5JR1 - chains H and L; structure by X-ray diffraction, 1.60 A resolution.

[Chain H]
Molecule: 10E8 heavy chain
From: Homo sapiens
Amino-acid sequence (236 residues; row label = number of the first residue in the row; a row labelled like 52A-52C holds insertion residues (52A, then the next letters in order)):
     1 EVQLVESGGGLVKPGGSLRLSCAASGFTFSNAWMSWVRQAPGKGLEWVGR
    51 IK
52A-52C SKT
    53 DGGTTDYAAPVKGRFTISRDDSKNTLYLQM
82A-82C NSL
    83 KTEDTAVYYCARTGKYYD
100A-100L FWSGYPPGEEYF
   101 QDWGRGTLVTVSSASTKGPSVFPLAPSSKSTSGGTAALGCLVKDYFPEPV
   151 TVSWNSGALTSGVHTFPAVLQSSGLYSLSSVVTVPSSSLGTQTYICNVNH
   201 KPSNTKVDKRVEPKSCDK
Not modelled in the structure: 128-132, 215-218
Disulfide bonds: Cys22-Cys92, Cys140-Cys196
Ion coordination: Zn2+: Asp100, Glu100I (shared with His31(L) of chain L)

[Chain L]
Molecule: 10E8 mature light chain
From: Homo sapiens
Amino-acid sequence (215 residues; each row starts with the number of its first residue; note: 2 numbers in that range are skipped by the numbering (no residue carries them; nothing is unmodelled there); a row labelled like 95A-95C holds insertion residues (95A, then the next letters in order)):
     1 SYELTQETG
    11 VSVALGRTVTITCRGDSLRSHYASWYQKKPGQAPILLFYGKNNRPSGVPD
    61 RFSGSASGNRASLTISGAQAEDDAEYYCSSRDKSG
95A-95C SRL
    96 SVFGGGTKLTV
  106A L
   107 SQPKAAPSVTLFPP
   122 SSEELQANKATLVCLISDFYPGAVTVAWKADSSPVKAGVETTTPSKQSNN
   172 KYAASSYLSLTPEQWKSHRSYSCQVTHEGSTVEKTVAPTECS
Not modelled in the structure: 1, 211-213
Disulfide bonds: Cys23-Cys88, Cys135-Cys194
Ion coordination: Zn2+ site 1: His31 (shared with Glu100I(H), Asp100(H) of chain H); Zn2+ site 2: Asp60, His198

[Interface between chain H and chain L]
Residue-residue contacts (78; chain H residue first):
  Gln39(H) with Tyr87(L), hydrogen bond
  Lys43(H) with Tyr2(L)
  Gly44(H) with Tyr2(L)
  Leu45(H) with Tyr87(L), hydrophobic; Phe98(L)
  Trp47(H) with Leu95C(L), hydrophobic; Ser96(L)
  Arg50(H) with Arg95B(L), hydrogen bond (side chain-backbone); Leu95C(L)
  Asp58(H) with Arg95B(L), salt bridge
  Tyr91(H) with Lys38(L); Pro44(L)
  Tyr98(H) with Tyr32(L); Ala33(L), hydrogen bond (side chain-backbone); Tyr49(L), hydrophobic; Gly50(L), hydrogen bond (side chain-backbone)
  Asp100(H) with His31(L), salt bridge; Tyr32(L), hydrogen bond (side chain-backbone)
  Phe100A(H) with Tyr32(L)
  Trp100B(H) with Ser30(L); His31(L); Arg91(L); Gly95(L)
  Pro100F(H) with Arg91(L), hydrogen bond (backbone-side chain); Arg95B(L)
  Pro100G(H) with Arg91(L)
  Gly100H(H) with Arg91(L), hydrogen bond (backbone-side chain)
  Glu100I(H) with His31(L), salt bridge; Tyr32(L); Ser90(L); Arg91(L), hydrogen bond (side chain-backbone)
  Glu100J(H) with Ser96(L), hydrogen bond
  Tyr100K(H) with Tyr36(L); Leu46(L), hydrophobic; Tyr49(L), hydrophobic
  Phe100L(H) with Tyr36(L), hydrogen bond (backbone-side chain); Leu46(L); Phe98(L), hydrophobic
  Trp103(H) with Tyr36(L); Ala43(L); Pro44(L)
  Gly104(H) with Ala43(L); Pro44(L)
  Arg105(H) with Gly41(L), hydrogen bond (side chain-backbone); Ala43(L)
  Phe122(H) with Ser122(L); Glu124(L); Glu125(L)
  Pro123(H) with Ser122(L); Glu124(L)
  Leu124(H) with Phe118(L), hydrophobic
  Ala125(H) with Phe118(L)
  Ala137(H) with Phe118(L)
  Leu141(H) with Tyr178(L), hydrophobic
  Lys143(H) with Glu125(L); Lys130(L); Thr132(L)
  His164(H) with Ser138(L); Asp139(L), salt bridge; Gln168(L)
  Phe166(H) with Leu136(L), hydrophobic; Ile137(L); Ala174(L), hydrophobic; Ala175(L)
  Pro167(H) with Thr163(L); Ser166(L); Ser176(L)
  Ala168(H) with Thr163(L)
  Val169(H) with Glu161(L); Thr163(L); Tyr178(L), hydrophobic
  Leu170(H) with Glu161(L)
  Ser172(H) with Glu161(L)
  Leu178(H) with Tyr178(L)
  Ser179(H) with Val134(L); Leu136(L); Tyr178(L), hydrogen bond
  Val181(H) with Leu136(L), hydrophobic
Other interface residues (no listed pair), chain H (49 interface residues in all): Val37, Pro41, Glu46, Gln101, Ser120, Leu138, Gly139, Asp144, Gln171, Ser177
Other interface residues (no listed pair), chain L (48 interface residues in all): Ser34, Gln42, Ser89, Gly100, Thr116, Thr162, Thr164, Asn170

[In short]
49 residues of chain H and 48 residues of chain L are in contact; the contacts include 12 hydrogen bonds and 4
salt bridges. Polar contacts include Asp58(H)-Arg95B(L), Asp100(H)-His31(L) and Glu100I(H)-His31(L). The Zn2+
site 1 is built by Asp100(H), Glu100I(H) and His31(L).
Here chain H is 10E8 heavy chain and chain L is 10E8 mature light chain, both from Homo sapiens. Entry 5JR1
(Crystal structure of 10E8 gHV-matureL antigen-binding fragment) was determined by X-ray diffraction (same
publication as 5JNY).
